Entry 6NSO (X-ray diffraction, 1.60 A resolution); this record covers chain A.

# Chain A
Name: Quinolinate synthase A
Organism: Pyrococcus horikoshii (strain ATCC 700860 / DSM 12428 / JCM 9974 / NBRC 100139 / OT-3)
Notes: EC 2.5.1.72
Reference sequence: O57767 (NADA_PYRHO); numbering as in UniProt (aligned over 1-300)
Amino-acid sequence (300 residues; row label = number of the first residue in the row):
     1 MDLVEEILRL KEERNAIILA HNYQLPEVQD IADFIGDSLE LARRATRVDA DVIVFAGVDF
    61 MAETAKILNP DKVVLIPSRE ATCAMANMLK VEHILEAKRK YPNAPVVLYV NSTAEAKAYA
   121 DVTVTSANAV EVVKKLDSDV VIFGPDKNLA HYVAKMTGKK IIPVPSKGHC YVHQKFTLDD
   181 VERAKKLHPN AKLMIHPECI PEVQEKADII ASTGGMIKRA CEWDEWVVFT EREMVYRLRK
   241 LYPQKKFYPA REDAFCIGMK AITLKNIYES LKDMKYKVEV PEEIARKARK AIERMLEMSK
Unresolved in the structure: 300
Metal / ion sites: 4Fe-4S cluster Fe: C83, C170, C256 (together with 1,3-dihydroxyacetonephosphate)
Ligand contacts:
  - 1,3-dihydroxyacetonephosphate (13P): H21, Y23, D37, S38, F60, M61, Y109, N111, S126, H173, H196, E198, S212, T213, M259
  - 4Fe-4S cluster (SF4): Y23, V58, F60, C83, A84, M85, N111, C170, Y171, V172, H173, E198, C256, M259
UniProt features mapped onto this chain:
  - binding site (iminosuccinate): H21, S38, Y109 to N111, S126, H196 to E198, T213
  - binding site ([4Fe-4S] cluster): C83, C170, C256
  - mutagenesis: Y23 (Y23F: Loss of activity), Y109 (Y109F: Loss of activity), N111 (N111Q: Loss of activity), E198 (E198Q: Loss of activity)
What the authors report for this chain:
  - binding site for 1,3-dihydroxyacetonephosphate: H21, S38, S126, H196, E198, T213
  - mutagenesis - H21Q, S126A, H196Q: unchanged binding to 1,3-dihydroxyacetonephosphate (citing earlier work)
  - mutagenesis - Y23F, Y109F: abolished catalytic activity (citing earlier work)
  - catalytic residues: Y23, Y109, E198 (proposed by the authors, not directly observed)

# Summary
Chain A binds 1,3-dihydroxyacetonephosphate and 4Fe-4S cluster. The 4Fe-4S cluster Fe site is built by C83,
C170 and C256. UniProt lists 10 iminosuccinate-binding residues, 3 [4Fe-4S] cluster-binding residues and 4
mutagenesis sites. From the paper: catalytic residues Y23, Y109 and E198; Y23F and Y109F abolish catalytic
activity; 5 substitutions were tested in all.
Chain A is Quinolinate synthase A (Pyrococcus horikoshii (strain ATCC 700860 / DSM 12428 / JCM 9974 / NBRC
100139 / OT-3)); the structure, An Unexpected Intermediate in the Reaction Catalyzed by Quinolinate Synthase,
was determined by X-ray diffraction (same publication as 6OR8, 6NSU and 6ORA).
